8SMX - chains D and J of the 12 polymer chains in the assembly; structure by electron microscopy, 3.20 A resolution.

[Chain D]
Protein: Histone H2B type 1-J
Organism: Homo sapiens
UniProtKB: P06899 (H2B1J_HUMAN); residues 0-123 here correspond to UniProt positions 1-124 (UniProt number = residue number + 1)
Sequence (128 residues; numbered -4 to 123; the number before each row is that of its first residue; numbers below 1 keep their minus sign (Gly-4 is residue -4)):
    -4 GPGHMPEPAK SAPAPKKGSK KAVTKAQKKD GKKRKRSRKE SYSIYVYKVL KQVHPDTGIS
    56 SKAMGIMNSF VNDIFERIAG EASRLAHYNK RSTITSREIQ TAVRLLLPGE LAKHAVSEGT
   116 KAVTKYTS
Unresolved in the structure: -4 to 29
Construct notes: expression tag (-4 to -1)
Curated features (UniProtKB/Swiss-Prot):
  - modified residue: Pro1 (N-acetylproline), Glu2 (ADP-ribosyl glutamic acid), Lys5 (N6-(2-hydroxyisobutyryl)lysine), Ser6 (ADP-ribosylserine), Lys11 (N6-(beta-hydroxybutyryl)lysine), Lys12 (N6-(2-hydroxyisobutyryl)lysine), Ser14 (Phosphoserine), Lys15 (N6-acetyllysine), Lys16 (N6-(beta-hydroxybutyryl)lysine), Lys20 (N6-(2-hydroxyisobutyryl)lysine), Lys23 (N6-(2-hydroxyisobutyryl)lysine), Lys24 (N6-(2-hydroxyisobutyryl)lysine), Lys34 (N6-(2-hydroxyisobutyryl)lysine), Glu35 (PolyADP-ribosyl glutamic acid), Ser36 (Phosphoserine), Lys43 (N6-(2-hydroxyisobutyryl)lysine), Lys46 (N6-(2-hydroxyisobutyryl)lysine), Lys57 (N6,N6-dimethyllysine), Arg79 (Dimethylated arginine), Lys85 (N6,N6,N6-trimethyllysine) and 6 more in UniProt
  - glycosylation: Ser112 (O-linked (GlcNAc) serine)
  - cross-link (Glycyl lysine isopeptide (Lys-Gly)): Lys5 (interchain with G-Cter in SUMO2), Lys20 (interchain with G-Cter in SUMO2), Lys34 (interchain with G-Cter in ubiquitin), Lys120 (interchain with G-Cter in ubiquitin)

[Chain J]
Molecule: 147-nt DNA strand
Organism: Homo sapiens
Sequence (147 nucleotides; numbered -73 to 73; the number before each row is that of its first residue; numbers below 1 keep their minus sign (DA-73 is residue -73)):
   -73 ATCGGATGTA TATATCTGAC ACGTGCCTGG AGACTAGGGA GTAATCCCCT TGGCGGTTAA
   -13 AACGCGGGGG ACAGCGCGTA CGTGCGTTTA AGCGGTGCTA GAGCTGTCTA CGACCAATTG
    47 AGCGGCCTCG GCACCGGGAT TCTCGAT

[How chain D and chain J interact]
Residue-residue contacts - 14 pairs, chain D then chain J:
  Lys30(D) - DG50(J)  sugar contact
  Lys30(D) - DG51(J)  sugar contact
  Arg31(D) - DC-25(J)  salt bridge to the phosphate
  Arg31(D) - DG51(J)  phosphate contact
  Ser32(D) - DG50(J)  phosphate contact
  Arg33(D) - DG48(J)  base contact
  Arg33(D) - DC49(J)  phosphate contact
  Arg33(D) - DG50(J)  phosphate contact
  Lys34(D) - DC49(J)  phosphate contact
  Lys34(D) - DG50(J)  hydrogen bond to the phosphate
  Glu35(D) - DC49(J)  phosphate contact
  Ser36(D) - DC49(J)  phosphate contact
  Ile39(D) - DG48(J)  phosphate contact
  Tyr40(D) - DG48(J)  hydrogen bond to the phosphate
Interface residues without a listed pair, chain D (10 interface residues in all): Lys43
Interface residues without a listed pair, chain J (6 interface residues in all): DC-26

[Summary]
The interface between chain D and chain J involves 10 residues on one side and 6 on the other, with 2 hydrogen
bonds and 1 salt bridge. Among the polar pairs are Lys34(D)-DG50(J), Tyr40(D)-DG48(J) and Arg31(D)-DC-25(J).
Here chain D is Histone H2B type 1-J and chain J is a 147-nt DNA strand, both from Homo sapiens. Entry 8SMX
(Cryo-EM structure of the human nucleosome core particle in complex with RNF168 and UbcH5c~Ub (UbcH5c
chemically ...) was determined by electron microscopy together with 8SMW, 8SMY, 8SMZ, 8SN0, 8SN1, 8SN2 and 3
further entries from the same study.
